Entry 7XR2 (electron microscopy, 3.10 A resolution); this record covers chains A and B of the 17 polymer chains in the assembly.

[Chain A (and B)]
Molecule: VP3
From: Scylla serrata reovirus SZ-2007
Notes: chain B of this document is another copy of the same molecule, construct and numbering; everything in this record applies to it too
UniProt: E9LEU6 (E9LEU6_9REOV); residues 1-854 here = UniProt positions 1-854
Chain sequence (854 residues; each row starts with the number of its first residue):
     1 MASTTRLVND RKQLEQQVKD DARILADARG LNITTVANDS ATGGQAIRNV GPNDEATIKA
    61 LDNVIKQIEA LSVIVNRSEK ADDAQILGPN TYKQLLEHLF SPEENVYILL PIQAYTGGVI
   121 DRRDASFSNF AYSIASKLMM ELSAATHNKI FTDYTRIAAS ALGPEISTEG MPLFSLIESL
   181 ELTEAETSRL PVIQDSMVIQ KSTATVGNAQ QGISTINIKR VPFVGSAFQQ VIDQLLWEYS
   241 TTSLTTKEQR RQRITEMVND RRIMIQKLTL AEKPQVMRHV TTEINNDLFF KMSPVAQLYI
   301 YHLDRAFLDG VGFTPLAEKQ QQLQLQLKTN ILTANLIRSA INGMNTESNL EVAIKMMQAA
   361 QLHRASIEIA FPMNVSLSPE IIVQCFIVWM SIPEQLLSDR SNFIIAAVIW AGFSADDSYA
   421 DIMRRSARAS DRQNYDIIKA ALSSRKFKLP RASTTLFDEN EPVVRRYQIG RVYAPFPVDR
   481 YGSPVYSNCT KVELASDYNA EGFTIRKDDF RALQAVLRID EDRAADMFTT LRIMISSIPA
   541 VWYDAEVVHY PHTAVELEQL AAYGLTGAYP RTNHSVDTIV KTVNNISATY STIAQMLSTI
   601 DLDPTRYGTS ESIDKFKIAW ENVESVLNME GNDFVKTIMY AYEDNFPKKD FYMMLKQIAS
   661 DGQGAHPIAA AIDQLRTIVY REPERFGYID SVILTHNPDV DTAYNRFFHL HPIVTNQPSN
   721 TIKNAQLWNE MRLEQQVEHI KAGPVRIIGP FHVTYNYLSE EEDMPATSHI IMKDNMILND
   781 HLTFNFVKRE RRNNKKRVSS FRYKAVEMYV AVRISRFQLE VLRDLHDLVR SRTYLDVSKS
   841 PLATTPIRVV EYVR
Not modelled in the structure: 1-60 (chain B: 801-808)

[Interface between chain A and chain B]
Pairs across the interface - 88 pairs, chain A then chain B:
  L61(A) - Q321(B)
  D82(A) - R48(B)  hydrogen bond (backbone-side chain)
  A84(A) - N49(B)
  Q85(A) - N49(B)
  V119(A) - E69(B)
  D121(A) - S72(B)  hydrogen bond
  R122(A) - S72(B)
  R123(A) - S72(B)
  S133(A) - E69(B)  hydrogen bond
  S136(A) - I65(B)
  M140(A) - I58(B)  hydrophobic
  M140(A) - L61(B)  hydrophobic
  H147(A) - E55(B)  salt bridge
  I254(A) - I47(B)  hydrophobic
  Q266(A) - T42(B)  hydrogen bond
  R278(A) - N49(B)
  V280(A) - N49(B)
  V280(A) - V50(B)
  T281(A) - P52(B)
  I284(A) - V50(B)
  I284(A) - G51(B)
  A370(A) - R506(B)
  F371(A) - R506(B)
  R400(A) - K507(B)
  V464(A) - Q45(B)
  R466(A) - R48(B)  hydrogen bond (side chain-backbone)
  R466(A) - V50(B)
  H549(A) - K328(B)
  Y550(A) - D508(B)
  P551(A) - Q326(B)
  A588(A) - G51(B)
  S591(A) - P52(B)
  T592(A) - P52(B)
  T592(A) - N53(B)  hydrogen bond (side chain-backbone)
  T592(A) - A56(B)
  Q595(A) - P52(B)
  Q595(A) - D54(B)  hydrogen bond
  Q595(A) - T57(B)  hydrogen bond
  M596(A) - T57(B)
  M596(A) - A60(B)  hydrophobic
  T599(A) - T57(B)
  I600(A) - L61(B)  hydrophobic
  T609(A) - Y481(B)
  S610(A) - R480(B)  hydrogen bond (backbone-side chain)
  S610(A) - Y481(B)
  E611(A) - Y481(B)
  S612(A) - R480(B)
  I613(A) - R480(B)  hydrogen bond (backbone-backbone)
  I613(A) - Y481(B)
  I613(A) - G482(B)
  I613(A) - E521(B)
  I613(A) - A525(B)  hydrophobic
  F616(A) - E521(B)
  M629(A) - A56(B)  hydrophobic
  E643(A) - R518(B)
  E643(A) - D520(B)
  D644(A) - Q326(B)
  D644(A) - R518(B)
  N645(A) - Q326(B)  hydrogen bond
  P647(A) - R518(B)
  K648(A) - E521(B)
  K649(A) - E521(B)  hydrogen bond (backbone-side chain)
  H666(A) - D54(B)  salt bridge
  H666(A) - T57(B)
  I668(A) - I58(B)  hydrophobic
  E730(A) - M264(B)
  E730(A) - Q266(B)  hydrogen bond (backbone-side chain)
  E730(A) - Y852(B)  hydrogen bond
  M731(A) - Q266(B)
  R732(A) - Q266(B)
  R732(A) - K267(B)  hydrogen bond (side chain-backbone)
  Q735(A) - K267(B)
  P846(A) - A46(B)  hydrophobic
  P846(A) - R48(B)
  I847(A) - A46(B)
  I847(A) - I47(B)  hydrogen bond (backbone-backbone)
  R848(A) - G44(B)  hydrogen bond (side chain-backbone)
  R848(A) - Q45(B)
  R848(A) - A46(B)
  V849(A) - G43(B)
  V849(A) - G44(B)
  V849(A) - Q45(B)  hydrogen bond (backbone-backbone)
  V850(A) - G43(B)
  E851(A) - G43(B)  hydrogen bond (backbone-backbone)
  E851(A) - G44(B)  hydrogen bond (backbone-backbone)
  Y852(A) - G43(B)
  V853(A) - T42(B)
  R854(A) - A41(B)
Other interface residues (no listed pair), chain A (76 interface residues in all): K80, A81, R250, I265, H279, N374, R428, N584, D614, K617, I618, N622, V626, I672, L727
Other interface residues (no listed pair), chain B (57 interface residues in all): S40, K59, D62, Q67, L71, V73, I74, R262, Q322, L325, A495, T504, R511, A515, D522, A524, F528

[In short]
The interface between chain A and chain B involves 76 residues on one side and 57 on the other; the contacts
include 20 hydrogen bonds and 2 salt bridges. Among the polar pairs are H147(A)-E55(B), H666(A)-D54(B) and
D82(A)-R48(B).
Chain A and chain B are both VP3 (Scylla serrata reovirus SZ-2007); the structure, 3.1 Angstrom cryoEM
icosahedral reconstruction of mud crab reovirus, was determined by electron microscopy together with 7XR3 from
the same study.
